PDB entry 8JAU | electron microscopy, 3.22 A resolution | chains C and B of the 10 polymer chains in the assembly

# Chain C
Name: Elongin-B
Organism: Homo sapiens
UniProtKB: Q15370 (ELOB_HUMAN); residue numbers follow UniProt; this construct covers 1-118
Chain sequence (118 residues; each row starts with the number of its first residue):
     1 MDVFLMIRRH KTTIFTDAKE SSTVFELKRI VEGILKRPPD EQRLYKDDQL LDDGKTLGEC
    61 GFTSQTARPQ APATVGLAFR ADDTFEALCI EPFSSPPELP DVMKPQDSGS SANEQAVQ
Not modelled in the structure: 1, 107-118
Swiss-Prot annotation at these positions:
  - modified residue: Met-1 (N-acetylmethionine), Thr-84 (Phosphothreonine), Ser-108 (Phosphoserine), Ser-111 (Phosphoserine)

# Chain B
Name: Amyloid protein-binding protein 2
Organism: Homo sapiens
UniProtKB: Q92624 (APBP2_HUMAN); residue numbers follow UniProt; this construct covers 1-585
Chain sequence (585 residues; numbered 1 to 585; the number before each row is that of its first residue):
     1 MAAVELEWIP ETLYNTAISA VVDNYIRSRR DIRSLPENIQ FDVYYKLYQQ GRLCQLGSEF
    61 CELEVFAKVL RALDKRHLLH HCFQALMDHG VKVASVLAYS FSRRCSYIAE SDAAVKEKAI
   121 QVGFVLGGFL SDAGWYSDAE KVFLSCLQLC TLHDEMLHWF RAVECCVRLL HVRNGNCKYH
   181 LGEETFKLAQ TYMDKLSKHG QQANKAALYG ELCALLFAKS HYDEAYKWCI EAMKEITAGL
   241 PVKVVVDVLR QASKACVVKR EFKKAEQLIK HAVYLARDHF GSKHPKYSDT LLDYGFYLLN
   301 VDNICQSVAI YQAALDIRQS VFGGKNIHVA TAHEDLAYSS YVHQYSSGKF DNALFHAERA
   361 IGIITHILPE DHLLLASSKR VKALILEEIA IDCHNKETEQ RLLQEAHDLH LSSLQLAKKA
   421 FGEFNVQTAK HYGNLGRLYQ SMRKFKEAEE MHIKAIQIKE QLLGQEDYEV ALSVGHLASL
   481 YNYDMNQYEN AEKLYLRSIA IGKKLFGEGY SGLEYDYRGL IKLYNSIGNY EKVFEYHNVL
   541 SNWNRLRDRQ YSVTDALEDV STSPQSTEEV VQSFLISQNV EGPSC
Not modelled in the structure: 1-6, 580-585
Bound ions: Zn2+: Cys-54, His-89 (shared with 2 residues of chain A)

# Chain C / chain B interface
Contacting residue pairs (10):
  Asp-101(C) / Arg-30(B)
  Val-102(C) / Arg-30(B)  hydrogen bond (backbone-side chain)
  Val-102(C) / Arg-33(B)
  Val-102(C) / Glu-64(B)
  Met-103(C) / Glu-64(B)
  Met-103(C) / Val-65(B)
  Met-103(C) / Lys-68(B)
  Lys-104(C) / Arg-30(B)  hydrogen bond (backbone-side chain)
  Pro-105(C) / Ser-34(B)
  Gln-106(C) / Asp-31(B)
Interface residues without a listed pair, chain C (7 interface residues in all): Arg-68
Interface residues without a listed pair, chain B (8 interface residues in all): Glu-110

# Summary
7 residues of chain C face 8 of chain B across their interface, with 2 hydrogen bonds. Polar pairs include
Val-102(C)/Arg-30(B) and Lys-104(C)/Arg-30(B). Cys-54(B) and His-89(B) form the Zn2+ site.
Chain C is Elongin-B and chain B is Amyloid protein-binding protein 2, both from Homo sapiens; the structure,
Structure of CRL2APPBP2 bound with the C-degron of MRPL28 (dimer), was determined by electron microscopy,
deposited together with 8JAL and 8JAR.
